PDB entry 6V8I | electron microscopy, 3.70 A resolution | chains BJ and BL of the 72 polymer chains in the assembly

Chain BJ (and BL):
Name: Fiber Lower, gp62
Organism: Staphylococcus virus 80alpha
Notes: chain BL of this document is another copy of the same molecule, construct and numbering; everything in this record applies to it too
UniProt: A4ZFC8 (A4ZFC8_9CAUD); residues 1-607 here = UniProt positions 1-607
Chain sequence (607 residues; each row starts with the number of its first residue):
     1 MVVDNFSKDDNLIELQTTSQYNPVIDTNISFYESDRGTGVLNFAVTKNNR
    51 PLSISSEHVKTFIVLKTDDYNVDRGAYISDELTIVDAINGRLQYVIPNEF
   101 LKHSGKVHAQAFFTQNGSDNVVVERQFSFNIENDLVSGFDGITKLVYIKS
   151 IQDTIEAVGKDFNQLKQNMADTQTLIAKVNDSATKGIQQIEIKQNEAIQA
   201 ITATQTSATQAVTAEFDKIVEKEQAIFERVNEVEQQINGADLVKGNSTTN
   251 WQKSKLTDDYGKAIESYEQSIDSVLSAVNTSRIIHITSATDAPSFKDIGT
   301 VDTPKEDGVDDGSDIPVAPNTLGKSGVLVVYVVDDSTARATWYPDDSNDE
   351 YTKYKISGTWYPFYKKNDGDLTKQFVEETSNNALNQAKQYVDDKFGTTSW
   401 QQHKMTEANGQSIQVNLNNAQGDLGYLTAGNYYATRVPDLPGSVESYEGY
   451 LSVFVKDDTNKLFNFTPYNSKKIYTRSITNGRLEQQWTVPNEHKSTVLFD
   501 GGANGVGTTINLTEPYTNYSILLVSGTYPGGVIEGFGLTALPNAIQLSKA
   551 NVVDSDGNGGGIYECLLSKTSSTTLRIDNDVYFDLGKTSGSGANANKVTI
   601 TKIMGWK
Not modelled in the structure: 1-2, 170-607 (chain BL: 1-18, 200-607)

How chain BJ and chain BL interact:
Pairs across the interface - 68 pairs, chain BJ then chain BL:
  Glu33(BJ) - Lys149(BL)  salt bridge
  Arg36(BJ) - Ser150(BL)
  Arg36(BJ) - Gln152(BL)  hydrogen bond
  Arg36(BJ) - Glu156(BL)  salt bridge
  Tyr70(BJ) - Gln20(BL)  hydrogen bond
  Asn71(BJ) - Asn22(BL)
  Val72(BJ) - Asn22(BL)  hydrogen bond (backbone-side chain)
  Asp73(BJ) - Asn22(BL)  hydrogen bond (backbone-side chain)
  Asp73(BJ) - Asp26(BL)
  Arg74(BJ) - Asn22(BL)
  Arg74(BJ) - Val24(BL)
  Arg74(BJ) - Asp26(BL)
  Gly75(BJ) - Asn22(BL)  hydrogen bond (backbone-backbone)
  Gly75(BJ) - Pro23(BL)
  Gly75(BJ) - Val24(BL)
  Tyr77(BJ) - Ser19(BL)
  Tyr77(BJ) - Gln20(BL)  hydrogen bond (backbone-backbone)
  Ile78(BJ) - Ser19(BL)
  Ile78(BJ) - Gln20(BL)
  Ile78(BJ) - Tyr21(BL)
  Glu99(BJ) - Tyr21(BL)
  Phe100(BJ) - Tyr21(BL)  hydrophobic
  Lys102(BJ) - Tyr147(BL)
  Lys102(BJ) - Lys149(BL)
  His103(BJ) - Pro23(BL)
  Val136(BJ) - Ser150(BL)
  Val136(BJ) - Ile151(BL)  hydrogen bond (backbone-backbone)
  Ser137(BJ) - Asn120(BL)  hydrogen bond (backbone-side chain)
  Ser137(BJ) - Lys149(BL)  hydrogen bond (side chain-backbone)
  Ser137(BJ) - Ser150(BL)
  Gly138(BJ) - Asn120(BL)
  Phe139(BJ) - Ile151(BL)  hydrophobic
  Asp140(BJ) - Asn120(BL)
  Gly141(BJ) - Thr114(BL)
  Gly141(BJ) - Asn116(BL)
  Gly141(BJ) - Asp119(BL)
  Ile142(BJ) - Asn116(BL)
  Lys144(BJ) - Asn120(BL)  hydrogen bond (side chain-backbone)
  Lys144(BJ) - Ile148(BL)  hydrogen bond (side chain-backbone)
  Lys144(BJ) - Lys149(BL)
  Lys144(BJ) - Ser150(BL)
  Lys144(BJ) - Thr154(BL)
  Leu145(BJ) - Lys60(BL)
  Leu145(BJ) - Thr61(BL)
  Leu145(BJ) - Phe112(BL)  hydrophobic
  Leu145(BJ) - Thr114(BL)
  Leu145(BJ) - Val122(BL)  hydrophobic
  Ile148(BJ) - Ala157(BL)  hydrophobic
  Ile148(BJ) - Val158(BL)  hydrophobic
  Lys149(BJ) - Phe62(BL)
  Lys149(BJ) - Glu81(BL)  salt bridge
  Ile151(BJ) - Thr154(BL)
  Gln152(BJ) - Phe62(BL)
  Gln152(BJ) - Val64(BL)
  Gln152(BJ) - Tyr77(BL)  hydrogen bond
  Gln152(BJ) - Ser79(BL)
  Gln152(BJ) - Val158(BL)
  Asp153(BJ) - Ser79(BL)  hydrogen bond
  Ile155(BJ) - Leu165(BL)  hydrophobic
  Glu156(BJ) - Tyr77(BL)
  Glu156(BJ) - Ile78(BL)
  Glu156(BJ) - Ser79(BL)  hydrogen bond
  Gly159(BJ) - Leu165(BL)
  Phe162(BJ) - Asn168(BL)
  Phe162(BJ) - Met169(BL)  hydrophobic
  Phe162(BJ) - Thr172(BL)
  Asn163(BJ) - Val72(BL)
  Met169(BJ) - Ile176(BL)  hydrophobic
Interface residues without a listed pair, chain BJ (39 interface residues in all): Ser34, Pro97, Val146, Val158, Lys166
Interface residues without a listed pair, chain BL (40 interface residues in all): Asp153, Asp161, Phe162

In short:
39 residues of chain BJ and 40 residues of chain BL are in contact, with 14 hydrogen bonds and 3 salt bridges.
Among the polar pairs are Glu33(BJ)-Lys149(BL), Arg36(BJ)-Glu156(BL) and Lys149(BJ)-Glu81(BL).
Chain BJ and chain BL are both Fiber Lower, gp62 (Staphylococcus virus 80alpha); the structure, Composite
atomic model of the Staphylococcus aureus phage 80alpha baseplate, was determined by electron microscopy.
